PDB entry 7PG3 | electron microscopy, 7.30 A resolution (low resolution: residue-level contacts below are approximate; hydrogen-bond / salt-bridge calls are withheld) | chains B and F of the 8 polymer chains in the assembly

[Chain B]
Protein: Isoform Short of Insulin receptor
From: Homo sapiens
Notes: EC 2.7.10.1
Reference sequence: P06213 (INSR_HUMAN), isoform P06213-2; residues -26 to 1343 here correspond to UniProt positions 1-1370 (UniProt number = residue number + 27)
Chain sequence (1382 residues; each row starts with the number of its first residue; numbers below 1 keep their minus sign (Met-26 is residue -26)):
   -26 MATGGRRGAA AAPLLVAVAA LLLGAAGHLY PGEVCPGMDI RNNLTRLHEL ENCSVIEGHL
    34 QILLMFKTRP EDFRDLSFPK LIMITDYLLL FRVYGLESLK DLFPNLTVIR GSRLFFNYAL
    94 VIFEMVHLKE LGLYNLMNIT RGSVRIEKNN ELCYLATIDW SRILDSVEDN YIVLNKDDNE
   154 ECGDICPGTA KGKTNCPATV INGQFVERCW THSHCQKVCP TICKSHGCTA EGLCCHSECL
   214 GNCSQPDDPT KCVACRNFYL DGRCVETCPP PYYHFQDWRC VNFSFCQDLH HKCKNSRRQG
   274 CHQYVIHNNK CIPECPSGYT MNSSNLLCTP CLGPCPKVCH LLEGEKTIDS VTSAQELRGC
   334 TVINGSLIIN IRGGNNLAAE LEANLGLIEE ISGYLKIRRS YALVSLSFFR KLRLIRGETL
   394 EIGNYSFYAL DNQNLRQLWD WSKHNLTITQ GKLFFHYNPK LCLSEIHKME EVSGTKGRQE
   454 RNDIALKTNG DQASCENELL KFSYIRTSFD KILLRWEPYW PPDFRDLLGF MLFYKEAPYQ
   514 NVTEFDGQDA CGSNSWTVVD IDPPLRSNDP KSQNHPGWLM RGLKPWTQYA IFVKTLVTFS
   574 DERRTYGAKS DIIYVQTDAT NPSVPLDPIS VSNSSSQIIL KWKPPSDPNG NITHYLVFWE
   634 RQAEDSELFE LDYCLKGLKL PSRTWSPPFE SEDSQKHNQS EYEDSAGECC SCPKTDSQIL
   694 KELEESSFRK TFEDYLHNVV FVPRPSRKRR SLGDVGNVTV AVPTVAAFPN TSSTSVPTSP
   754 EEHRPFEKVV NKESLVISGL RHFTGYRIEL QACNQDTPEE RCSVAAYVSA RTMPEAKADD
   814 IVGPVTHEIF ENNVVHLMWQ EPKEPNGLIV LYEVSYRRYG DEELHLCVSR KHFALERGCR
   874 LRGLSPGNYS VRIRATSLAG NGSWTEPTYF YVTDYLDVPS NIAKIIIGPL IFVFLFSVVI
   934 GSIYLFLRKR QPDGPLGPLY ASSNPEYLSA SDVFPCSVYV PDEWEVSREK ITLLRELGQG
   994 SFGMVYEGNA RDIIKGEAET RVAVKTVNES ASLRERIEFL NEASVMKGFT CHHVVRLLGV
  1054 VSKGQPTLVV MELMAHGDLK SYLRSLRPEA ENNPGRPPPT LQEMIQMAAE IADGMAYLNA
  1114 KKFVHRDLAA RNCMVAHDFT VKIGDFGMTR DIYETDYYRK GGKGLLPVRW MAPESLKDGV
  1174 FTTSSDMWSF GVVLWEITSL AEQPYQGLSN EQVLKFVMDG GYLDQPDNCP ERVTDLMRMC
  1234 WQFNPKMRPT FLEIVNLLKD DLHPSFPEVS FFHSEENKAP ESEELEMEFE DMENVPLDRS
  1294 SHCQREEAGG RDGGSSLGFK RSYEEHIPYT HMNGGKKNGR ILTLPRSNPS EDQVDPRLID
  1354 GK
Disordered / not traced: -26 to 0, 163-167, 173-176, 268-273, 540-545, 648-674, 719-755, 908-1355
Construct notes: expression tag (1344-1355)
Cystine bridges: Cys8-Cys26, Cys126-Cys155, Cys159-Cys182, Cys169-Cys188, Cys192-Cys201, Cys196-Cys207, Cys208-Cys216, Cys212-Cys225, Cys228-Cys237, Cys241-Cys253, Cys259-Cys284, Cys266-Cys274, Cys288-Cys301, Cys304-Cys308, Cys312-Cys333, Cys435-Cys468, Cys647-Cys860, Cys682-Cys685, Cys786-Cys795
UniProt features mapped onto this chain:
  - region: Glu706 to Phe714 (Insulin-binding), Tyr972 (Important for interaction with IRS1, SHC1 and STAT5B)
  - site: Phe39 (Insulin-binding)
  - modified residue: Ser373 (Phosphoserine), Tyr374 (Phosphotyrosine), Ser380 (Phosphoserine), Tyr972 (Phosphotyrosine)
  - glycosylation (N-linked (GlcNAc...) asparagine): Asn16, Asn25, Asn78, Asn111, Asn215, Asn255, Asn295, Asn337, Asn397, Asn418, Asn514, Asn606, Asn624, Asn671

[Chain F]
Protein: Insulin
From: Homo sapiens
Reference sequence: P01308 (INS_HUMAN); residues 1-30 here correspond to UniProt positions 25-54 (UniProt number = residue number + 24)
Chain sequence (30 residues; row label = number of the first residue in the row):
     1 FVNQHLCGSH LVEALYLVCG ERGFFYTPKT
Disordered / not traced: 1-3, 27-30

[How chain B and chain F interact]
Pairs across the interface - 15 pairs, chain B then chain F:
  Asn15(B) - Phe25(F)
  Asn15(B) - Tyr26(F)
  Leu37(B) - Tyr26(F)
  Phe39(B) - Tyr26(F)
  Phe64(B) - Gly8(F)
  Phe64(B) - Tyr26(F)
  Arg65(B) - Gly8(F)
  Arg65(B) - Ser9(F)
  Arg65(B) - Val12(F)
  Arg65(B) - Tyr26(F)
  Phe96(B) - Gly8(F)
  Glu97(B) - Gly8(F)
  Glu97(B) - Ser9(F)
  Lys121(B) - Ser9(F)
  Thr325(B) - His5(F)
Also at the interface, not in a pair above, chain B (10 interface residues in all): Gln328

[In short]
10 residues of chain B face 6 of chain F across their interface.
Chain B is Isoform Short of Insulin receptor and chain F is Insulin, both from Homo sapiens; the structure,
Low resolution Cryo-EM structure of the full-length insulin receptor bound to 3 insulin, conf 2, was
determined by electron microscopy, deposited together with 7PG0, 7PG2 and 7PG4.
